PDB entry 3RLY | X-ray diffraction, 1.51 A resolution | chains L and H of the 3 polymer chains in the assembly

[Chain L]
Name: Thrombin Light Chain
Organism: Homo sapiens
Notes: EC 3.4.21.5
UniProtKB: P00734 (THRB_HUMAN); residues 1-14 here correspond to UniProt positions 336-349 (UniProt number = residue number + 335)
Amino-acid sequence (36 residues; each row starts with the number of its first residue; a row labelled like 14A-14M holds insertion residues (14A, then the next letters in order)):
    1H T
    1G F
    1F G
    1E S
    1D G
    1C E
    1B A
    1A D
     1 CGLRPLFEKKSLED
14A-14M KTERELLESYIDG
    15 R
Disordered / not traced: 1H, 1G, 1F, 1E, 1D, 14L-14M, 15

[Chain H]
Name: Thrombin Heavy Chain
Organism: Homo sapiens
Notes: EC 3.4.21.5
UniProtKB: P00734 (THRB_HUMAN); the construct lacks a stretch of the UniProt sequence and is renumbered around it, so the offset changes along the chain: 16-36 = UniProt 364-384; 37-60 = UniProt 386-409; 61-77 = UniProt 419-435; 78-97 = UniProt 437-456; 7 more segments
Amino-acid sequence (259 residues; numbered 16 to 247 plus 28 insertion-coded residues; 1 number in that range is skipped by the numbering (no residue carries it; nothing is unmodelled there); the number before each row is that of its first residue; a row labelled like 60A-60I holds insertion residues (60A, then the next letters in order)):
    16 IVEGSDAEIGMSPWQVMLFRK
   36A S
    37 PQELLCGASLISDRWVLTAAHCLL
60A-60I YPPWDKNFT
    61 ENDLLVRIGKHSRTRYE
   77A R
    78 NIEKISMLEKIYIHPRYNWR
   97A E
    98 NLDRDIALMKLKKPVAFSDYIHPVCLPDRETA
129A-129C ASL
   130 LQAGYKGRVTGWGNLKETWT
149A-149E ANVGK
   150 GQPSVLQVVNLPIVERPVCKDSTRIRITDNMFCAG
  184A Y
   185 KP
186A-186D DEGK
   187 RGDACEGDSGGPFVMKSP
204A-204B FN
   205 NRWYQMGIVSWGE
   219 GCD
  221A R
   222 DGKYGFYTHVFRLKKWIQKVIDQFGE
Disordered / not traced: 148-149, 149A-149E, 247
Disulfides: Cys42-Cys58, Cys168-Cys182, Cys191-Cys220
Covalently attached groups: N-acetylglucosamine (NAG) linked to Asn60G
Small-molecule neighbours:
  - S29 (N-(benzylsulfonyl)-D-alanyl-N-(4-carbamimidoylbenzyl)-L-prolinamide), molecule 1: His57, Tyr60A, Trp60D, Leu99, Glu146, Ile174, Asp189, Ala190, Cys191, Glu192, Ser195, Val213, Ser214, Trp215, Gly216, Glu217, Gly219, Cys220, Gly226
  - S29, molecule 2: Tyr60A, Glu97A, Asn98, Leu99, Arg173, Ile174, Trp215, Glu217

[Chain L / chain H interface]
Disulfides between the chains: Cys1(L)-Cys122(H)
Pairs across the interface - 61 pairs, chain L then chain H:
  Cys1(L) with Pro120(H); Val121(H); Cys122(H), disulfide; Arg206(H), hydrogen bond (backbone-side chain)
  Asp1A(L) with His119(H), salt bridge; Arg206(H)
  Ala1B(L) with Arg206(H), hydrogen bond (backbone-side chain)
  Gly2(L) with Trp29(H); Pro120(H), hydrogen bond (backbone-backbone); Cys122(H); Arg206(H); Trp207(H), hydrogen bond (backbone-backbone)
  Leu3(L) with His119(H), hydrogen bond (backbone-side chain); Asn205(H); Arg206(H)
  Arg4(L) with Gly25(H); Met26(H), hydrogen bond (side chain-backbone); Pro28(H); Trp29(H); Arg137(H); Trp207(H)
  Pro5(L) with Ser115(H); Asp116(H); His119(H)
  Leu6(L) with Ile24(H); Asp116(H)
  Phe7(L) with Glu23(H); Ile24(H); Gly25(H); Met26(H), hydrophobic
  Glu8(L) with Lys202(H), salt bridge; Asn205(H); Trp207(H), hydrogen bond
  Lys9(L) with His119(H)
  Asp14(L) with Glu23(H); Met26(H); Arg137(H), salt bridge; Trp207(H)
  Lys14A(L) with Glu23(H), salt bridge
  Thr14B(L) with Arg137(H), hydrogen bond; Asn159(H), hydrogen bond
  Glu14C(L) with Arg137(H); Lys202(H), salt bridge
  Glu14E(L) with Lys135(H), salt bridge; Asn159(H), hydrogen bond; Tyr184A(H), hydrogen bond; Lys186D(H), salt bridge
  Leu14F(L) with Lys135(H); Gly136(H); Asn159(H); Trp207(H), hydrophobic
  Leu14G(L) with Pro204(H), hydrophobic
  Ser14I(L) with Gly133(H); Tyr134(H); Lys135(H), hydrogen bond (side chain-backbone)
  Tyr14J(L) with Tyr134(H), hydrophobic; Lys135(H), hydrogen bond (side chain-backbone); Met201(H); Lys202(H); Pro204(H)
  Ile14K(L) with Tyr134(H), hydrogen bond (backbone-side chain)
Other interface residues (no listed pair), chain L (22 interface residues in all): Glu1C
Other interface residues (no listed pair), chain H (27 interface residues in all): Tyr117

[Summary]
22 residues of chain L face 27 of chain H across their interface, with 1 disulfide bond, 14 hydrogen bonds and
7 salt bridges. Polar contacts include Asp1A(L)-His119(H), Glu8(L)-Lys202(H) and Lys14A(L)-Glu23(H). Ligands
of chain H: compound S29. Covalently linked N-acetylglucosamine: at Asn60G(H).
Here chain L is Thrombin Light Chain and chain H is Thrombin Heavy Chain, both from Homo sapiens. Entry 3RLY
(Human Thrombin in complex with MI329) was determined by X-ray diffraction, deposited together with 3RLW,
3RM0, 3RM2, 3RML, 3RMM, 3RMN and 3 further entries.
